Entry 2RDB (X-ray diffraction, 2.10 A resolution); this record covers chains A and B of the 3 polymer chains in the assembly.

== Chain A ==
Molecule: Toluene, o-xylene monooxygenase oxygenase subunit;alpha
Organism: Pseudomonas stutzeri
UniProt: O87798 (O87798_PSEST); residues 1-498 here = UniProt positions 1-498
Sequence (498 residues; numbered 1 to 498; the number before each row is that of its first residue):
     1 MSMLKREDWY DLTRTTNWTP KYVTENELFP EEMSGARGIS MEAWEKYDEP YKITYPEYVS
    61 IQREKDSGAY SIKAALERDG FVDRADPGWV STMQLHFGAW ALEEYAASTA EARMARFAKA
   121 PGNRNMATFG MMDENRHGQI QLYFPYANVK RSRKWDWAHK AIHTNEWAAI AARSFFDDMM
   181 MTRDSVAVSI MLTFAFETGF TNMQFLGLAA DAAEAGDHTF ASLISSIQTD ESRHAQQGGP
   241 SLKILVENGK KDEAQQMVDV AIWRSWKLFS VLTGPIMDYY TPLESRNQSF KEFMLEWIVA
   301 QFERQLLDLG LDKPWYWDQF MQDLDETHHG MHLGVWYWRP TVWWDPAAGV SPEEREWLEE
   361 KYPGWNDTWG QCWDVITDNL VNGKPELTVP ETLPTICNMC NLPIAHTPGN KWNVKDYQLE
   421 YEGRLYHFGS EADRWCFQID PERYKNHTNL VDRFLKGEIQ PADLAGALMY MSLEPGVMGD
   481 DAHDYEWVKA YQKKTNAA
Disordered / not traced: 1, 493-498
Construct notes: engineered mutation W100 (Ile in O87798)
Metal / ion sites: Fe ion site 1: E104, E134, H137 (together with glycerol); Fe ion site 2: E134, E197, E231, H234 (together with glycerol)
What the authors report for this chain:
  - conformationally variable residues (side-chain flip): W100
  - mutagenesis - I100W: decreased catalytic activity on phenol
  - mutagenesis - F205W, L208F: abolished catalytic activity

== Chain B ==
Molecule: Toluene, o-xylene monooxygenase oxygenase subunit;beta
Organism: Pseudomonas stutzeri
UniProt: O87802 (O87802_PSEST); residue numbers follow UniProt; this construct covers 1-330
Sequence (330 residues; each row starts with the number of its first residue):
     1 MSEQQPEALK PLKTWSHLAG NRRRPSEYEV VSTNLHYFTD NPERPWELDS NLPMQTWYKK
    61 YCFDSPLKHD DWNAFRDPDQ LVYRTYNLLQ DGQESYVQGL FDQLNDRGHD QMLTREWVET
   121 LARFYTPARY LFHALQMGSV YIHQIAPAST ITNCATYETA DHLRWLTHTA YRTRELANCY
   181 PDVGFGKRER DVWENDPAWQ GFRELIEKAL IAWDWGEAFT AINLVTKPAV EEALLQQLGS
   241 LAQSEGDTLL GLLAQAQKRD AERHRRWSSA LVKMALEKEG NREVLQKWVA KWEPLADKAI
   301 EAYCSALPDG ENAIVEAKSA SRYVRQMMGL
Disordered / not traced: 1-7, 330
Residues lining bound ligands: MPO (3[N-morpholino]propane sulfonic acid): T39, C62, F63, D64, S65, L67, K68, H69, D70, D71, W72, N73, P147, W215

== Chain A / chain B interface ==
Residue-residue contacts (200; chain A residue first):
  S2(A) with F101(B); D102(B), hydrogen bond (backbone-backbone); N105(B), hydrogen bond (backbone-side chain); D106(B), hydrogen bond (backbone-side chain)
  M3(A) with Q98(B); D102(B); Y171(B)
  L4(A) with Y171(B), hydrogen bond (backbone-side chain); R174(B); E175(B); N178(B)
  D8(A) with R174(B), hydrogen bond (backbone-side chain)
  W9(A) with T167(B); A170(B), hydrophobic; Y171(B); R174(B)
  L12(A) with R129(B); A170(B); R174(B); G186(B)
  T13(A) with L166(B); A170(B)
  T15(A) with R129(B), hydrogen bond (backbone-side chain); Y130(B), hydrogen bond (backbone-side chain)
  T16(A) with Y130(B); H133(B)
  N17(A) with Y130(B); R190(B)
  W18(A) with R190(B); W193(B); E194(B); R203(B); E207(B), hydrogen bond
  T19(A) with R190(B), hydrogen bond; E194(B), hydrogen bond (backbone-side chain); R203(B), hydrogen bond (backbone-side chain)
  P20(A) with R203(B); E207(B)
  K21(A) with R203(B); E207(B), hydrogen bond (backbone-side chain)
  Y22(A) with Q200(B), hydrogen bond; R203(B); E204(B); E207(B), hydrogen bond (backbone-side chain)
  V23(A) with E207(B); K208(B); I211(B), hydrophobic
  E27(A) with I211(B); W213(B)
  L28(A) with E207(B); L210(B), hydrophobic; I211(B), hydrophobic
  P30(A) with W213(B), hydrophobic
  E32(A) with P53(B); W57(B)
  M33(A) with M54(B), hydrophobic; W57(B)
  Y55(A) with Y86(B), hydrogen bond; Q90(B); E94(B); A160(B); D161(B); R164(B)
  P56(A) with E94(B); Q98(B)
  Y58(A) with Y83(B), hydrogen bond
  V59(A) with N87(B); Q90(B); D91(B)
  S60(A) with D91(B)
  Q62(A) with Y83(B), hydrogen bond; N87(B)
  R63(A) with L88(B); D91(B), salt bridge
  D66(A) with Y83(B); R84(B)
  Y70(A) with R84(B)
  L102(A) with L35(B)
  E103(A) with Y37(B), hydrogen bond
  Y105(A) with L35(B), hydrophobic; H36(B); S149(B), hydrogen bond (side chain-backbone); T152(B); N153(B), hydrogen bond
  A106(A) with Y37(B), hydrophobic
  S108(A) with H143(B)
  T109(A) with Y58(B); H143(B), hydrogen bond; Q144(B)
  A112(A) with V140(B); H143(B); Q144(B)
  R113(A) with M54(B); Y58(B), hydrogen bond; Q144(B)
  A115(A) with V140(B)
  R116(A) with M137(B); V140(B); Y141(B); Q144(B); L210(B), hydrogen bond (side chain-backbone); W213(B)
  F117(A) with Y141(B), hydrophobic; Q144(B); W213(B), hydrophobic
  R124(A) with H133(B), hydrogen bond
  N125(A) with H133(B); Q136(B); L163(B); L166(B)
  T128(A) with Q136(B), hydrogen bond; T159(B); L163(B)
  F129(A) with L163(B), hydrophobic
  M131(A) with V140(B), hydrophobic; H143(B); T156(B)
  M132(A) with Y83(B); Y86(B), hydrophobic; T156(B); Y157(B), hydrophobic
  N135(A) with Y83(B); N153(B); T156(B); Y157(B), hydrogen bond
  R136(A) with Y83(B)
  Q139(A) with V31(B); V82(B); Y83(B); N153(B); Y157(B), hydrogen bond
  L142(A) with W15(B); V31(B); L35(B), hydrophobic
  Y143(A) with V31(B), hydrophobic
  Y146(A) with K13(B); T14(B), hydrogen bond; W15(B); V30(B)
  V149(A) with P11(B); L12(B); K13(B); W15(B), hydrophobic
  K150(A) with P11(B); L12(B), hydrogen bond (backbone-backbone)
  R151(A) with P11(B)
  S152(A) with P11(B)
  R153(A) with L9(B); K10(B), hydrogen bond (side chain-backbone); L12(B)
  W155(A) with W15(B)
  D156(A) with W15(B); S16(B), hydrogen bond
  H159(A) with H17(B), hydrogen bond; T33(B), hydrogen bond (side chain-backbone); N34(B), hydrogen bond (side chain-backbone); L35(B)
  I162(A) with Y37(B), hydrophobic; D40(B)
  H163(A) with N34(B), hydrogen bond (side chain-backbone); H36(B); Y37(B); D40(B), salt bridge
  I170(A) with E47(B)
  R173(A) with Y37(B); E47(B), salt bridge
  S174(A) with E47(B)
  D177(A) with Y37(B), hydrogen bond; W46(B); E47(B), hydrogen bond (side chain-backbone); L48(B)
  D178(A) with L48(B)
  M181(A) with Y37(B); W46(B), hydrophobic; M54(B)
  T182(A) with W46(B); L48(B); M54(B)
  R183(A) with M54(B)
  E442(A) with D49(B)
  R443(A) with L48(B); D49(B), hydrogen bond (backbone-backbone); L52(B)
  Y444(A) with L48(B), hydrophobic; D49(B)
  K445(A) with D49(B)
  N446(A) with R44(B), hydrogen bond; D49(B), hydrogen bond (backbone-side chain); S50(B), hydrogen bond (side chain-backbone); N51(B), hydrogen bond
  H447(A) with R44(B); E47(B), salt bridge; L48(B)
  R453(A) with E47(B), salt bridge
  E474(A) with L9(B)
  P475(A) with A8(B); L9(B), hydrogen bond (backbone-backbone)
  G476(A) with A8(B); L9(B)
  V477(A) with L9(B), hydrophobic
Other interface residues (no listed pair), chain A (87 interface residues in all): F29, E45, P145, A158, F176
Other interface residues (no listed pair), chain B (88 interface residues in all): P25, E27, S32, P45, A134, T173

== In short ==
Chain A and chain B form an interface of 87 and 88 residues respectively, with 43 hydrogen bonds and 5 salt
bridges. Polar contacts include R63(A)-D91(B), H163(A)-D40(B) and R173(A)-E47(B). Ligands of chain B: compound
MPO. The paper reports that F205W and L208F of chain A abolish catalytic activity; conformational variability
at W100(A).
Chain A is Toluene, o-xylene monooxygenase oxygenase subunit;alpha and chain B is Toluene, o-xylene
monooxygenase oxygenase subunit;beta, both from Pseudomonas stutzeri; the structure, X-ray Crystal Structure
of Toluene/o-Xylene Monooxygenase Hydroxylase I100W Mutant, was determined by X-ray diffraction.
